PDB entry 9MVY | X-ray diffraction, 2.71 A resolution | chains A and B of the 5 polymer chains in the assembly

== Chain A ==
Protein: DNA (cytosine-5)-methyltransferase 1
Source organism: Zea mays
Notes: EC 2.1.1.37
UniProtKB: Q9AXT8 (CMT1_MAIZE); numbering as in UniProt (aligned over 130-887)
Sequence (758 residues; numbered 130 to 887; the number before each row is that of its first residue):
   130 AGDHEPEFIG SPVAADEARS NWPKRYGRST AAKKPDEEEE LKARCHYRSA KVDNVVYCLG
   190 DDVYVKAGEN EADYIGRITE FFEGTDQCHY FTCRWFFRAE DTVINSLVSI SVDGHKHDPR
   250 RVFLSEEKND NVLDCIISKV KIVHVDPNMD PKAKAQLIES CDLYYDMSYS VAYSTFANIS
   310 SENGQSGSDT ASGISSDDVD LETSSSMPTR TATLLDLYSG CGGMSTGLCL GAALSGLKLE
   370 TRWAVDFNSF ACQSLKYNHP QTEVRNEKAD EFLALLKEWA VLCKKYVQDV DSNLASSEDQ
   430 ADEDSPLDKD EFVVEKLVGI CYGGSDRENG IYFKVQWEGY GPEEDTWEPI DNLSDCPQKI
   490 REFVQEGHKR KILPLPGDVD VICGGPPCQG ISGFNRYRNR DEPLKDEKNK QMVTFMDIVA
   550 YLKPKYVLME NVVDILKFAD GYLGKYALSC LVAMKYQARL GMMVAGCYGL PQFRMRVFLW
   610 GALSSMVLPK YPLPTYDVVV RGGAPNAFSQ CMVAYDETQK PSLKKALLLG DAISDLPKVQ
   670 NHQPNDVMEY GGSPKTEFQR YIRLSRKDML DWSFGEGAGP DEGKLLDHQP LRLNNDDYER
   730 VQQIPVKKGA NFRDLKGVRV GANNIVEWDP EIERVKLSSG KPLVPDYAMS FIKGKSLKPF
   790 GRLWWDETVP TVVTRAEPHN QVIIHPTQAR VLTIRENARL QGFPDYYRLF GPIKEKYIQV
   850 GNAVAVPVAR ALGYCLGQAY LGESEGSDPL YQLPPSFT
Not modelled in the structure: 130-132, 156-168, 309-338, 417-439, 886-887
Small-molecule neighbours: S-adenosylhomocysteine (SAH): Tyr-347, Ser-348, Gly-349, Cys-350, Gly-351, Gly-352, Met-353, Asp-375, Phe-376, Asn-377, Glu-396, Lys-397, Ala-398, Gly-514, Pro-516, Gln-540, Glu-559, Asn-851, Ala-852, Val-853

== Chain B ==
Molecule: ssDNA
Sequence (18 nucleotides; numbered 1 to 18; the number before each row is that of its first residue):
     1 TAAATTCAGA TTAGGAAT

== Chain A / chain B interface ==
Residue-residue contacts (20; chain A residue first):
  Gly-522(A) / DG9(B)  hydrogen bond to the base
  Gly-522(A) / DA10(B)  base contact
  Asn-524(A) / DG9(B)  hydrogen bond to the base
  Arg-525(A) / DA8(B)  hydrogen bond to the base
  Arg-525(A) / DG9(B)  base contact
  Arg-527(A) / DG9(B)  base contact
  Gly-632(A) / DA13(B)  phosphate contact
  Ala-633(A) / DA13(B)  sugar contact
  Pro-634(A) / DA13(B)  phosphate contact
  Asn-635(A) / DA13(B)  hydrogen bond to the phosphate
  Asn-723(A) / DT5(B)  hydrogen bond to the phosphate
  Lys-770(A) / DT5(B)  phosphate contact
  Lys-770(A) / DT6(B)  salt bridge to the phosphate
  Asp-775(A) / DC7(B)  phosphate contact
  Tyr-776(A) / DT6(B)  sugar contact
  Tyr-776(A) / DC7(B)  hydrogen bond to the phosphate
  Ser-779(A) / DA8(B)  hydrogen bond to the phosphate
  Phe-780(A) / DA8(B)  base contact
  His-808(A) / DT6(B)  base contact
  Asn-809(A) / DA8(B)  hydrogen bond to the base
Interface residues without a listed pair, chain A (19 interface residues in all): Phe-523, Arg-529, Arg-729
Interface residues without a listed pair, chain B (10 interface residues in all): DT11, DT12, DG14

== Overview ==
19 residues of chain A face 10 of chain B across their interface, with 8 hydrogen bonds and 1 salt bridge.
Polar pairs include Gly-522(A)/DG9(B), Asn-524(A)/DG9(B) and Arg-525(A)/DA8(B). Ligands of chain A:
S-adenosylhomocysteine.
Here chain A is DNA (cytosine-5)-methyltransferase 1 (Zea mays) and chain B is ssDNA. Entry 9MVY (Crystal
structure of ZMET2 in complex with unmethylated CTG DNA and a histone H3Kc9me2 peptide) was determined by
X-ray diffraction.
